Entry 6N4O (X-ray diffraction, 2.90 A resolution); this record covers chains A and D of the 3 polymer chains in the assembly.

Chain A:
Name: Protein argonaute-2
From: Homo sapiens
Notes: EC 3.1.26.-
Reference sequence: Q9UKV8 (AGO2_HUMAN); residues 1-859 here = UniProt positions 1-859
Amino-acid sequence (859 residues; numbered 1 to 859; the number before each row is that of its first residue):
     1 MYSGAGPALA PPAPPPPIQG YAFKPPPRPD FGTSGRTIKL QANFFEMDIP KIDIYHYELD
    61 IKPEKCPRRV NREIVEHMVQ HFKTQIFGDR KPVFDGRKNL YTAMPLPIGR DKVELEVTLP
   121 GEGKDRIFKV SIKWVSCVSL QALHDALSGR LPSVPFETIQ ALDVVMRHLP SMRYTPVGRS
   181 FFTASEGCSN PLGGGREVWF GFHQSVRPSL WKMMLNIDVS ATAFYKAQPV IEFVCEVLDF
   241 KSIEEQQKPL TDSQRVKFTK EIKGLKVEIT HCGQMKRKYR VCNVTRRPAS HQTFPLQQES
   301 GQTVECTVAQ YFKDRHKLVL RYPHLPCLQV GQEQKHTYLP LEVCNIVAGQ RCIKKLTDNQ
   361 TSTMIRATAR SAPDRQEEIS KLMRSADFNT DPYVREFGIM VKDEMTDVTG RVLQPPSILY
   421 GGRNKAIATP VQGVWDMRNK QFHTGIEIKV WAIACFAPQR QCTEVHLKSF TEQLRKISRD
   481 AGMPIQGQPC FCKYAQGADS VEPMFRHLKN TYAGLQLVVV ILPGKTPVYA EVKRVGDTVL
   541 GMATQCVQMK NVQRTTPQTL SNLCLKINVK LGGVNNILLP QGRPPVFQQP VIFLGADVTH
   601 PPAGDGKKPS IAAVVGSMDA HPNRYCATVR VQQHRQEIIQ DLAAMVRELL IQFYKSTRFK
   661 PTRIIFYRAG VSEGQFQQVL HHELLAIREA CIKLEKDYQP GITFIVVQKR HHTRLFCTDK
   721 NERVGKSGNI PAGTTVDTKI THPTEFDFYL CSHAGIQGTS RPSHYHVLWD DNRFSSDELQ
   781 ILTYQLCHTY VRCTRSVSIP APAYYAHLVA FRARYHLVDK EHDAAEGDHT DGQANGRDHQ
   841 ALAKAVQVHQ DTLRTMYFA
Not modelled in the structure: 1-21, 121-125, 186-189, 247-250, 273-275, 296-302, 333, 820-837
Sequence notes: engineered mutation Asp387 (Ser in Q9UKV8), Ala669 (Asp in Q9UKV8), Ala824 (Ser in Q9UKV8), Asp828 (Ser in Q9UKV8), Asp831 (Ser in Q9UKV8), Ala834 (Ser in Q9UKV8)
Swiss-Prot annotation at these positions:
  - region: Tyr311 to His316 (Interaction with guide RNA), Phe587 to Pro590 (Interaction with GW182 family members), Leu650 to Lys660 (Interaction with GW182 family members), Lys709, Arg710 (Interaction with guide RNA), His753 to Arg761 (Interaction with guide RNA), Tyr790 to Arg812 (Interaction with guide RNA)
  - binding site (a divalent metal cation): Asp597, His807
  - modified residue: Tyr2 (3'-nitrotyrosine), Pro700 (4-hydroxyproline)
  - natural variant: Leu192 (L192P: In LESKRES), Gly201 (G201C: In LESKRES; G201V: In LESKRES), His203 (H203Q: In LESKRES), Thr357 (T357M: In LESKRES), Met364 (M364T: In LESKRES), Ala367 (A367P: In LESKRES), Gly573 (G573S: In LESKRES), Gly733 (G733R: In LESKRES), Cys751 (C751Y: In LESKRES), Ser760 (S760R: In LESKRES)
  - mutagenesis: Leu140 (L140W: No effect), Phe470 (F470V: No effect on miRNA-binding or target mRNA cleavage. Abrogates binding to the 7-methylguanosine cap of mRNA and prevents inhibition of translation. Abolishes interaction with TNRC6C ...), Phe505 (F505V: No effect on miRNA-binding or target mRNA cleavage. Abrogates binding to the 7-methylguanosine cap of mRNA and prevents inhibition of translation and abolishes interaction with TNRC6C ...), Lys533 (K533A: Impairs RNA cleavage), Gln545 (Q545A: Impairs RNA cleavage), Lys570 (K570A: Impairs RNA cleavage), Asp597 (D597A: Abrogates RNA cleavage but does not affect binding to siRNA or translational repression), Gln633 (Q633A: No effect; Q633R: Abrogates RNA cleavage. Binds siRNA), His634 (H634P/A: Abrogates RNA cleavage. Binds siRNA), Glu673 (E673A: Impairs RNA cleavage; E673G: No effect on RNA cleavage), Phe676 (F676A/I/M/R/Y: Impairs RNA cleavage; F676V: Abrogates RNA cleavage), His682 (H682Y: No effect), 5 further mutagenesis entries in UniProt
What the authors report for this chain:
  - mutagenesis - D669A: abolished catalytic activity (citing earlier work)
  - conformationally variable residues (domain motion, loop rearrangement): Arg36 to Ala42, Arg351 to Asp358, Thr406 to Val412, Pro602 to Lys608
  - binding site for the 21-nt RNA strand: Arg68, Ala603, Gly604, Arg635

Chain D:
Molecule: 18-nt RNA strand
Sequence (18 nucleotides; row label = number of the first residue in the row):
     1 CCAUUGUCAC ACUCCAAA
Not modelled in the structure: 7-8, 17-18

How chain A and chain D interact:
Pairs across the interface (24; chain A residue first):
  Lys65(A) - C1(D)  base contact
  Ile353(A) - U5(D)  sugar contact
  Lys355(A) - G6(D)  phosphate contact
  Asp358(A) - A11(D)  sugar contact
  Thr361(A) - C10(D)  base contact
  Thr361(A) - A11(D)  sugar contact
  Ser362(A) - A11(D)  hydrogen bond to the phosphate
  Ser362(A) - C12(D)  phosphate contact
  Ile365(A) - A11(D)  base contact
  Ile365(A) - C12(D)  sugar contact
  Met437(A) - A16(D)  base contact
  Arg438(A) - A16(D)  hydrogen bond to the sugar
  Lys525(A) - A9(D)  hydrogen bond to the phosphate
  Lys525(A) - C10(D)  salt bridge to the phosphate
  Gln558(A) - C15(D)  hydrogen bond to the sugar
  Gln558(A) - A16(D)  base contact
  Ser561(A) - A16(D)  hydrogen bond to the base
  Lys726(A) - C14(D)  hydrogen bond to the phosphate
  Ile756(A) - U13(D)  base contact
  Ile756(A) - C14(D)  sugar contact
  Gln757(A) - C12(D)  hydrogen bond to the sugar
  Gln757(A) - U13(D)  hydrogen bond to the sugar
  Phe811(A) - A9(D)  phosphate contact
  Arg814(A) - A9(D)  salt bridge to the phosphate
Other interface residues (no listed pair), chain A (22 interface residues in all): Lys354, Val434, Asp436, Ile477, Pro557
Other interface residues (no listed pair), chain D (12 interface residues in all): U4

Summary:
22 residues of chain A and 12 residues of chain D are in contact, with 8 hydrogen bonds and 2 salt bridges.
Among the polar pairs are Ser561(A)-A16(D), Arg438(A)-A16(D) and Gln558(A)-C15(D). From the paper: a binding
site for the 21-nt RNA strand at Arg68(A), Ala603(A) and Gly604(A) among others; D669A of chain A abolishes
catalytic activity.
Here chain A is Protein argonaute-2 (Homo sapiens) and chain D is an 18-nt RNA strand. Entry 6N4O (Human
Argonaute2-miR-122 bound to a seed and supplementary paired target) was determined by X-ray diffraction.
